Entry 3LAJ (X-ray diffraction, 2.31 A resolution); this record covers chains B and F of the 12 polymer chains in the assembly.

Chain B (and F):
Name: Arginine repressor
Organism: Mycobacterium tuberculosis
Notes: chain F of this document is another copy of the same molecule, construct and numbering; everything in this record applies to it too
Reference sequence: P0A4Y8 (ARGR_MYCTU); residues 1-170 here = UniProt positions 1-170
Amino-acid sequence (170 residues; each row starts with the number of its first residue):
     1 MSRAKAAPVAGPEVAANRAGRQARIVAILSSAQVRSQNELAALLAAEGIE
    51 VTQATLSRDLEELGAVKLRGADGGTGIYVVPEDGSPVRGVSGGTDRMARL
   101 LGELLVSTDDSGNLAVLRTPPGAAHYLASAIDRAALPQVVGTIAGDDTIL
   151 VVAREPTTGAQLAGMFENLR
Disordered / not traced: 1-14, 83-89 (chain F: 1-15)
Small-molecule neighbours:
  - arginine (ARG), molecule 1: Pro-121, Gly-122, Asp-146
  - arginine (ARG), molecule 2: His-125, Ala-128, Ser-129, Asp-132, Thr-142, Ile-143, Ala-144
  - arginine (ARG), molecule 3: Gly-145, Asp-146, Asp-147, Thr-148

How chain B and chain F interact:
Contacting residue pairs (42; chain B residue first):
  Leu-29(B) with Arg-133(F), hydrogen bond (backbone-side chain)
  Ser-30(B) with Arg-133(F), hydrogen bond (backbone-side chain)
  Ala-32(B) with Arg-133(F), hydrogen bond (backbone-side chain)
  Gln-33(B) with Asp-132(F); Arg-133(F)
  Arg-35(B) with Ala-135(F), hydrogen bond (side chain-backbone); Leu-136(F)
  Leu-60(B) with Arg-69(F)
  Glu-61(B) with Arg-69(F); Ala-71(F); Asp-72(F), hydrogen bond (backbone-backbone); Gly-73(F); Gly-74(F), hydrogen bond (side chain-backbone)
  Glu-62(B) with Ala-71(F); Asp-72(F), hydrogen bond (backbone-backbone)
  Gly-64(B) with Gly-70(F); Ala-71(F)
  Ala-65(B) with Arg-69(F), hydrogen bond (backbone-side chain)
  Val-66(B) with Leu-68(F), hydrophobic; Arg-69(F)
  Leu-68(B) with Pro-86(F), hydrophobic; Ser-91(F)
  Arg-69(B) with Leu-60(F); Glu-61(F); Gly-64(F); Ala-65(F), hydrogen bond (side chain-backbone); Val-66(F)
  Gly-70(B) with Gly-64(F)
  Ala-71(B) with Glu-62(F); Leu-63(F); Gly-64(F)
  Asp-72(B) with Glu-61(F), hydrogen bond (backbone-backbone); Glu-62(F), hydrogen bond (backbone-backbone); Pro-137(F)
  Gly-73(B) with Glu-61(F), hydrogen bond (backbone-side chain); Pro-137(F)
  Gly-74(B) with Glu-61(F), hydrogen bond (backbone-side chain); Pro-137(F)
  Ile-77(B) with Ala-135(F), hydrophobic
  Pro-81(B) with Arg-88(F); Gly-89(F)
  Glu-82(B) with Arg-88(F)
Interface residues without a listed pair, chain B (25 interface residues in all): Ser-31, Leu-63, Lys-67, Val-79
Interface residues without a listed pair, chain F (24 interface residues in all): Lys-67

Summary:
25 residues of chain B face 24 of chain F across their interface, with 13 hydrogen bonds. Among the polar
pairs are Leu-29(B)/Arg-133(F), Ser-30(B)/Arg-133(F) and Ala-32(B)/Arg-133(F). Bound to chain B: 3 copies of
arginine.
Both chains are Arginine repressor (Mycobacterium tuberculosis). Entry 3LAJ (The Structure of the Intermediate
Complex of the Arginine Repressor from Mycobacterium tuberculosis Bound to its ...) was determined by X-ray
diffraction, deposited together with 3LAP.
